8I0Q - chains A and H of the 8 polymer chains in the assembly; structure by electron microscopy, 4.45 A resolution (low resolution: residue-level contacts below are approximate; hydrogen-bond / salt-bridge calls are withheld).

Chain A:
Molecule: Beta-arrestin-1
From: Rattus norvegicus
UniProtKB: P29066 (ARRB1_RAT); residues 1-418 here = UniProt positions 1-418
Sequence (418 residues; row label = number of the first residue in the row):
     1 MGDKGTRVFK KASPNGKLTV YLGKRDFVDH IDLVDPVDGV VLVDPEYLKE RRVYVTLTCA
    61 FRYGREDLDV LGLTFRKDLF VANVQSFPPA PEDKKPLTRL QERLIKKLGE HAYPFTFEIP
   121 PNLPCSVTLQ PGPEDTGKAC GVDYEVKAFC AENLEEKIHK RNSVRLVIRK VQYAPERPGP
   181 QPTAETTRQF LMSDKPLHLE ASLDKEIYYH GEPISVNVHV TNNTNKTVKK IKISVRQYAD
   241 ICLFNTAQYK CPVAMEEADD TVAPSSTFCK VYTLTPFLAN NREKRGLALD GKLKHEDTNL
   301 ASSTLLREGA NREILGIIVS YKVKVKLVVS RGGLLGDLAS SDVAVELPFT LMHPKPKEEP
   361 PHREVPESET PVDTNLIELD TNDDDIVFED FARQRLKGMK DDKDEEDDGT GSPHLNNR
Not modelled in the structure: 1-5, 369-418
UniProt features mapped onto this chain:
  - binding site (1D-myo-inositol hexakisphosphate): K250, M255, K324, K326
  - modified residue: Y47 (Phosphotyrosine), S412 (Phosphoserine)
  - mutagenesis: V53 (V53D: Inhibits internalization of EDNRA, EDNRB and ADRB2. No effect on interaction with SRC; impairs ADRB2- and HTR1A-mediated ERK phosphorylation; impairs sequestration of ADRB2), P91 (P91G: Impairs interaction with SRC; impairs ADRB2- and HTR1A-mediated ERK phosphorylation; no effect on sequestration of ADRB2; when associated with E-121), P121 (P121E: Impairs interaction with SRC; impairs ADRB2- and HTR1A-mediated ERK phosphorylation; no effect on sequestration of ADRB2; when associated with G-91), S412 (S412A: Abolishes phosphorylation and inhibits ADRB2 endocytosis; no effect on interaction with ADRB2; S412D: Impairs interaction with SRC ...)

Chain H:
Molecule: Fab30 Heavy Chain
From: Mus musculus
Sequence (237 residues; numbered 1 to 237; the number before each row is that of its first residue):
     1 EISEVQLVES GGGLVQPGGS LRLSCAASGF NVYSSSIHWV RQAPGKGLEW VASISSYYGY
    61 TYYADSVKGR FTISADTSKN TAYLQMNSLR AEDTAVYYCA RSRQFWYSGL DYWGQGTLVT
   121 VSSASTKGPS VFPLAPSSKS TSGGTAALGC LVKDYFPEPV TVSWNSGALT SGVHTFPAVL
   181 QSSGLYSLSS VVTVPSSSLG TQTYICNVNH KPSNTKVDKK VEPKSCDKTH HHHHHHH
Not modelled in the structure: 1-4, 123-237
Disulfides: C25-C99

Chain A / chain H interface:
Residue-residue contacts - 19 pairs, chain A then chain H:
  G211(A) - N31(H)
  G211(A) - S34(H)
  P213(A) - N31(H)
  T275(A) - N31(H)
  F277(A) - Y33(H)
  F277(A) - Y57(H)
  L278(A) - Y57(H)
  A279(A) - S56(H)
  A279(A) - Y57(H)
  R282(A) - Y58(H)
  R282(A) - Y60(H)
  D297(A) - Y60(H)
  N299(A) - Y57(H)
  N299(A) - F105(H)
  L300(A) - Y57(H)
  H353(A) - F105(H)
  H353(A) - W106(H)
  P361(A) - W106(H)
  V365(A) - Y107(H)
Interface residues without a listed pair, chain A (15 interface residues in all): H210, P276

Summary:
15 residues of chain A face 10 of chain H across their interface. Curated annotation (UniProt) lists 4
residues binding 1D-myo-inositol hexakisphosphate and 4 mutagenesis sites on chain A.
Chain A is Beta-arrestin-1 (Rattus norvegicus) and chain H is Fab30 Heavy Chain (Mus musculus); the structure,
Structure of beta-arrestin1 in complex with a phosphopeptide corresponding to the human C-X-C chemokine
receptor type ..., was determined by electron microscopy, deposited together with 8GO8, 8GOC, 8GOO, 8GP3,
8I0N, 8I0Z and 8I10.
